Entry 1EQC (X-ray diffraction, 1.85 A resolution); this record covers chain A.

# Chain A
Molecule: Exo-(b)-(1,3)-glucanase
Organism: Candida albicans
Notes: EC 3.2.1.58
UniProt: P29717 (EXG_CANAL); residues 7-400 here correspond to UniProt positions 45-438 (UniProt number = residue number + 38)
Chain sequence (394 residues; each row starts with the number of its first residue):
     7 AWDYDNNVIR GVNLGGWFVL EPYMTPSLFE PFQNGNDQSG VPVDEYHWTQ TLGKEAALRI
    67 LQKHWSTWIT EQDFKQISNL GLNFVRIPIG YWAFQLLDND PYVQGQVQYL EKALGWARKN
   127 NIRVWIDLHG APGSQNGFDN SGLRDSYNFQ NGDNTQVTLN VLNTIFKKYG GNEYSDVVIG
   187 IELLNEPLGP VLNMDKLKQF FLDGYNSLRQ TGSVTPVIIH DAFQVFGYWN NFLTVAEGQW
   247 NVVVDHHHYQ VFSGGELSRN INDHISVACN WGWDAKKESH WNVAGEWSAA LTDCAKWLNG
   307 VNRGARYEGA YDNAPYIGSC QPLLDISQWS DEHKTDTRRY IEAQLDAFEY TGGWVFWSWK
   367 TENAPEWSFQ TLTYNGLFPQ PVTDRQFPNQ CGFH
Construct notes: conflict L64 (Ser102 in P29717)
Cystine bridges: C275-C397, C300-C326
Small-molecule neighbours: castanospermine (CTS): E27, Y29, M30, H135, N146, N191, E192, Y255, F258, E292, L304, W363, W373

# In short
Bound to chain A: castanospermine.
Chain A is Exo-(b)-(1,3)-glucanase (Candida albicans); the structure, Exo-B-(1,3)-glucanase from candida
albicans in complex with castanospermine at 1.85 A, was determined by X-ray diffraction (same publication as
1CZ1).
